Entry 1SZS (X-ray diffraction, 2.10 A resolution); this record covers chains C and D of the 4 polymer chains in the assembly.

Chain C (and D):
Protein: 4-aminobutyrate aminotransferase
Source organism: Escherichia coli
Notes: EC 2.6.1.19; chain D of this document is another copy of the same molecule, construct and numbering; everything in this record applies to it too
UniProtKB: P22256 (GABT_ECOLI); residue numbers follow UniProt; this construct covers 1-426
Amino-acid sequence (426 residues; numbered 1 to 426; the number before each row is that of its first residue):
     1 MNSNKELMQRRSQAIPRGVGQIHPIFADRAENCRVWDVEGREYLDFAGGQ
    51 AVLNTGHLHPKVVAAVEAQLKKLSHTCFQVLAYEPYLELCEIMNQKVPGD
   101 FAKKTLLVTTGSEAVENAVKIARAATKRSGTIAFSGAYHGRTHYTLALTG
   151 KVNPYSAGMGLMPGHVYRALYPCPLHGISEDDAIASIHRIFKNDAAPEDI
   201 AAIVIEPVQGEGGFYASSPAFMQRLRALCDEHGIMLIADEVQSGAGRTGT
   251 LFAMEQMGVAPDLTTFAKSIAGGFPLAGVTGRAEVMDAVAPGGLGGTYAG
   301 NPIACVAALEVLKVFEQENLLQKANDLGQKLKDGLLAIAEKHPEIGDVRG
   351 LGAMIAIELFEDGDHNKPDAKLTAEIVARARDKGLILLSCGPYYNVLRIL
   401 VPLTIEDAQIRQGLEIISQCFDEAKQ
Not modelled in the structure: 1
Differences from the reference sequence: engineered mutation Gln50 (Ile in P22256)
Covalent attachments: pyridoxal phosphate (PLP) linked to Lys268
Residues lining bound ligands:
  - pyridoxal phosphate / 4'-deoxy-4'-aminopyridoxal-5'-phosphate, molecule 1: Thr110, Gly111, Ser112, Val115, Tyr138, His139, Gly140, Glu206, Asp239, Val241, Gln242
  - pyridoxal phosphate / 4'-deoxy-4'-aminopyridoxal-5'-phosphate, molecule 2: Glu113, Gly296, Thr297
UniProt features mapped onto this chain:
  - binding site (pyridoxal 5'-phosphate): Gly111, Ser112, Gln242, Thr297
  - modified residue: Lys268 (N6-(pyridoxal phosphate)lysine)

Chain C / chain D interface:
Contacting residue pairs (246; chain C residue first):
  Leu7(C) - Glu84(D)
  Leu7(C) - Leu87(D)  hydrophobic
  Arg10(C) - Leu87(D)
  Arg10(C) - Glu91(D)  salt bridge
  Arg11(C) - Phe78(D)
  Arg11(C) - Leu87(D)
  Ser12(C) - Lys104(D)  hydrogen bond (backbone-side chain)
  Gln13(C) - Lys104(D)
  Ala14(C) - Glu91(D)
  Ala14(C) - Asn94(D)
  Ala14(C) - Lys104(D)
  Ala14(C) - Thr105(D)  hydrogen bond (backbone-backbone)
  Ile15(C) - Phe78(D)  hydrophobic
  Ile15(C) - Tyr86(D)  hydrophobic
  Ile15(C) - Cys90(D)  hydrophobic
  Ile15(C) - Lys104(D)  hydrogen bond (backbone-side chain)
  Ile15(C) - Thr105(D)
  Pro16(C) - Lys104(D)
  Pro16(C) - Thr105(D)
  Pro16(C) - Met286(D)
  Pro16(C) - Asp287(D)
  Pro16(C) - Leu294(D)  hydrophobic
  Arg17(C) - Asp287(D)  hydrogen bond (side chain-backbone)
  Arg17(C) - Ala288(D)  hydrogen bond (side chain-backbone)
  Arg17(C) - Val289(D)
  Arg17(C) - Ala290(D)
  Arg17(C) - Pro291(D)
  Gly18(C) - Val289(D)  hydrogen bond (backbone-backbone)
  Gly18(C) - Ala290(D)
  Gly18(C) - Pro291(D)
  Gly18(C) - Gly292(D)  hydrogen bond (backbone-backbone)
  Gly18(C) - Gly293(D)  hydrogen bond (backbone-backbone)
  Gly18(C) - Leu294(D)  hydrogen bond (backbone-backbone)
  Val19(C) - Leu106(D)  hydrophobic
  Val19(C) - Leu294(D)
  Gly20(C) - Gln79(D)
  Gly20(C) - Gly292(D)
  Gln21(C) - Phe78(D)  hydrogen bond (side chain-backbone)
  Gln21(C) - Gln79(D)
  Gln21(C) - Val80(D)  hydrogen bond (side chain-backbone)
  Gln21(C) - Leu81(D)
  Gln21(C) - Ala82(D)
  Ile22(C) - Gln79(D)  hydrogen bond (backbone-backbone)
  Ile22(C) - Val80(D)
  His23(C) - Val80(D)  hydrogen bond (backbone-backbone)
  His23(C) - Leu81(D)
  Ile25(C) - Leu81(D)  hydrophobic
  Ile25(C) - Ala82(D)  hydrogen bond (backbone-backbone)
  Phe26(C) - Ala82(D)
  Phe26(C) - Tyr83(D)
  Phe26(C) - Glu84(D)
  Phe26(C) - Leu87(D)  hydrophobic
  Ala27(C) - Leu73(D)  hydrophobic
  Ala27(C) - Ala82(D)  hydrogen bond (backbone-backbone)
  Ala27(C) - Tyr83(D)
  Asp28(C) - Lys72(D)  salt bridge
  Asp28(C) - Leu73(D)
  Arg29(C) - Lys72(D)
  Arg29(C) - Leu73(D)
  Ala30(C) - Lys72(D)  hydrogen bond (backbone-backbone)
  Val35(C) - Leu81(D)  hydrophobic
  Val38(C) - Glu84(D)
  Gly49(C) - His75(D)  hydrogen bond (backbone-side chain)
  Gly49(C) - Thr76(D)
  Gly49(C) - Cys77(D)
  Gln50(C) - Cys77(D)
  Gln50(C) - Val80(D)
  Val52(C) - His75(D)
  Val52(C) - Thr297(D)
  Leu53(C) - His75(D)
  His57(C) - His75(D)  hydrogen bond (side chain-backbone)
  Leu58(C) - Leu70(D)
  Leu58(C) - Lys71(D)
  Leu58(C) - Lys72(D)
  Leu58(C) - Leu73(D)  hydrophobic
  Leu58(C) - Ser74(D)
  Val66(C) - Leu70(D)  hydrophobic
  Glu67(C) - Leu70(D)
  Leu70(C) - Leu58(D)
  Leu70(C) - Val66(D)  hydrophobic
  Leu70(C) - Glu67(D)
  Leu70(C) - Phe274(D)  hydrophobic
  Lys71(C) - Arg29(D)
  Lys71(C) - Leu58(D)
  Lys72(C) - Asp28(D)
  Lys72(C) - Arg29(D)
  Lys72(C) - Ala30(D)  hydrogen bond (backbone-backbone)
  Lys72(C) - Leu58(D)
  Leu73(C) - Ala27(D)  hydrophobic
  Leu73(C) - Asp28(D)
  Leu73(C) - Leu58(D)  hydrophobic
  Ser74(C) - Leu58(D)
  Ser74(C) - Gly273(D)  hydrogen bond (side chain-backbone)
  Ser74(C) - Phe274(D)
  His75(C) - Gly49(D)  hydrogen bond (side chain-backbone)
  His75(C) - Val52(D)
  His75(C) - Leu53(D)
  His75(C) - His57(D)  hydrogen bond (backbone-side chain)
  His75(C) - Gly273(D)
  Thr76(C) - Gly49(D)
  Cys77(C) - Gly49(D)
  Phe78(C) - Arg11(D)
  Phe78(C) - Ile15(D)  hydrophobic
  Phe78(C) - Gln21(D)  hydrogen bond (backbone-side chain)
  Gln79(C) - Val19(D)
  Gln79(C) - Gly20(D)
  Gln79(C) - Gln21(D)
  Gln79(C) - Ile22(D)  hydrogen bond (backbone-backbone)
  Val80(C) - Gln21(D)  hydrogen bond (backbone-side chain)
  Val80(C) - Ile22(D)
  Val80(C) - His23(D)  hydrogen bond (backbone-backbone)
  Val80(C) - Gln50(D)
  Val80(C) - Leu388(D)  hydrophobic
  Leu81(C) - Gln21(D)
  Leu81(C) - His23(D)
  Leu81(C) - Ile25(D)
  Leu81(C) - Ala27(D)  hydrophobic
  Leu81(C) - Val35(D)  hydrophobic
  Leu81(C) - Ile386(D)  hydrophobic
  Ala82(C) - Gln21(D)
  Ala82(C) - Ile25(D)  hydrogen bond (backbone-backbone)
  Ala82(C) - Phe26(D)
  Ala82(C) - Ala27(D)  hydrogen bond (backbone-backbone)
  Tyr83(C) - Phe26(D)
  Tyr83(C) - Ala27(D)
  Glu84(C) - Asn2(D)  hydrogen bond
  Glu84(C) - Leu7(D)
  Glu84(C) - Arg10(D)  salt bridge
  Glu84(C) - Phe26(D)
  Tyr86(C) - Ile15(D)  hydrophobic
  Leu87(C) - Leu7(D)  hydrophobic
  Leu87(C) - Arg10(D)
  Leu87(C) - Arg11(D)
  Leu87(C) - Phe26(D)  hydrophobic
  Cys90(C) - Ile15(D)  hydrophobic
  Glu91(C) - Arg10(D)  salt bridge
  Glu91(C) - Ala14(D)
  Asn94(C) - Ala14(D)
  Lys104(C) - Ser12(D)  hydrogen bond (side chain-backbone)
  Lys104(C) - Gln13(D)
  Lys104(C) - Ala14(D)
  Lys104(C) - Ile15(D)
  Lys104(C) - Pro16(D)
  Thr105(C) - Ala14(D)  hydrogen bond (backbone-backbone)
  Thr105(C) - Ile15(D)
  Thr105(C) - Pro16(D)
  Leu106(C) - Val19(D)  hydrophobic
  Thr109(C) - Thr109(D)
  Thr109(C) - Thr110(D)
  Thr109(C) - Tyr298(D)
  Thr110(C) - Thr109(D)
  Thr110(C) - Glu113(D)  hydrogen bond
  Ser112(C) - Glu113(D)  hydrogen bond
  Glu113(C) - Thr110(D)  hydrogen bond
  Glu113(C) - Ser112(D)  hydrogen bond
  Glu116(C) - Thr142(D)
  Glu116(C) - His143(D)  salt bridge
  Val119(C) - His143(D)
  Lys120(C) - Arg141(D)  hydrogen bond (side chain-backbone)
  Lys120(C) - His143(D)
  Lys120(C) - Leu146(D)
  Lys120(C) - Met159(D)
  Arg123(C) - His143(D)  hydrogen bond
  Arg123(C) - Met159(D)  hydrogen bond (side chain-backbone)
  Arg123(C) - Gly160(D)
  Arg123(C) - Leu161(D)  hydrogen bond (side chain-backbone)
  Arg123(C) - Met162(D)
  Ala124(C) - Gly158(D)
  Ser129(C) - Gly160(D)
  Arg141(C) - Lys120(D)  hydrogen bond (backbone-side chain)
  Arg141(C) - Gly292(D)  hydrogen bond (side chain-backbone)
  Arg141(C) - Gly293(D)  hydrogen bond (side chain-backbone)
  Arg141(C) - Leu294(D)
  Arg141(C) - Gly295(D)
  Arg141(C) - Gly296(D)
  Thr142(C) - Glu116(D)
  His143(C) - Glu116(D)  salt bridge
  His143(C) - Val119(D)
  His143(C) - Lys120(D)
  His143(C) - Arg123(D)  hydrogen bond
  His143(C) - Tyr144(D)
  Tyr144(C) - His143(D)
  Leu146(C) - Lys120(D)
  Pro154(C) - Pro291(D)
  Pro154(C) - Gly292(D)
  Pro154(C) - Gly293(D)
  Tyr155(C) - Gly292(D)
  Tyr155(C) - Gly293(D)
  Gly158(C) - Ala124(D)
  Met159(C) - Lys120(D)
  Met159(C) - Arg123(D)  hydrogen bond (backbone-side chain)
  Met159(C) - Val289(D)  hydrophobic
  Met159(C) - Gly293(D)
  Gly160(C) - Arg123(D)
  Gly160(C) - Ser129(D)
  Leu161(C) - Arg123(D)  hydrogen bond (backbone-side chain)
  Met162(C) - Arg123(D)
  Ala267(C) - Tyr298(D)
  Lys268(C) - Thr297(D)  hydrogen bond
  Lys268(C) - Tyr298(D)  hydrogen bond (backbone-side chain)
  Gly273(C) - Ser74(D)  hydrogen bond (backbone-side chain)
  Gly273(C) - His75(D)
  Phe274(C) - Leu70(D)  hydrophobic
  Phe274(C) - Ser74(D)
  Phe274(C) - Tyr298(D)  hydrogen bond (backbone-side chain)
  Pro275(C) - Tyr298(D)  hydrophobic
  Pro275(C) - Asn301(D)
  Leu276(C) - Tyr298(D)  hydrogen bond (backbone-side chain)
  Met286(C) - Pro16(D)
  Asp287(C) - Pro16(D)
  Asp287(C) - Arg17(D)  hydrogen bond (backbone-side chain)
  Ala288(C) - Arg17(D)  hydrogen bond (backbone-side chain)
  Val289(C) - Arg17(D)  hydrogen bond (backbone-side chain)
  Val289(C) - Gly18(D)
  Ala290(C) - Arg17(D)
  Ala290(C) - Gly18(D)
  Pro291(C) - Arg17(D)
  Pro291(C) - Gly18(D)
  Pro291(C) - Pro154(D)
  Gly292(C) - Gly18(D)  hydrogen bond (backbone-backbone)
  Gly292(C) - Gly20(D)
  Gly292(C) - Arg141(D)  hydrogen bond (backbone-side chain)
  Gly292(C) - Pro154(D)
  Gly292(C) - Tyr155(D)
  Gly293(C) - Gly18(D)  hydrogen bond (backbone-backbone)
  Gly293(C) - Arg141(D)  hydrogen bond (backbone-side chain)
  Gly293(C) - Pro154(D)
  Gly293(C) - Tyr155(D)
  Gly293(C) - Met159(D)
  Leu294(C) - Gly18(D)  hydrogen bond (backbone-backbone)
  Leu294(C) - Val19(D)
  Leu294(C) - Arg141(D)
  Gly295(C) - Arg141(D)
  Gly296(C) - Arg141(D)
  Thr297(C) - Gln50(D)
  Thr297(C) - Val52(D)
  Thr297(C) - Lys268(D)
  Tyr298(C) - Thr109(D)
  Tyr298(C) - Ala267(D)
  Tyr298(C) - Lys268(D)  hydrogen bond (side chain-backbone)
  Tyr298(C) - Phe274(D)  hydrogen bond (side chain-backbone)
  Tyr298(C) - Pro275(D)  hydrophobic
  Tyr298(C) - Leu276(D)  hydrogen bond (side chain-backbone)
  Asn301(C) - Gly273(D)
  Asn301(C) - Pro275(D)
  Ile303(C) - Phe274(D)  hydrophobic
Other interface residues (no listed pair), chain C (107 interface residues in all): Ala47, Val63, Glu88, Lys103, Arg128, Pro163, Ile270, Gly272, Ile386, Leu388
Other interface residues (no listed pair), chain D (105 interface residues in all): Ala47, Val63, Lys103, Arg128, Pro163, Ile270, Gly272

Overview:
Chain C and chain D form an interface of 107 and 105 residues respectively; the contacts include 61 hydrogen
bonds and 6 salt bridges. Polar pairs include Arg10(C)-Glu91(D), Asp28(C)-Lys72(D) and Glu84(C)-Arg10(D).
Chain C binds pyridoxal phosphate / 4'-deoxy-4'-aminopyridoxal-5'-phosphate.
Both chains are 4-aminobutyrate aminotransferase (Escherichia coli). Entry 1SZS (The structure of
gamma-aminobutyrate aminotransferase mutant: I50Q) was determined by X-ray diffraction together with 1SZK and
1SZU from the same study.
